PDB entry 7JI0 | electron microscopy, 2.95 A resolution | chains A and C of the 4 polymer chains in the assembly

Chain A:
Molecule: Positive transcriptional regulator MutR family
Organism: Streptococcus thermophilus (strain ATCC BAA-250 / LMG 18311)
Reference sequence: Q5M4D0 (Q5M4D0_STRT2); residue numbers follow UniProt; this construct covers 1-284
Chain sequence (284 residues; numbered 1 to 284; the number before each row is that of its first residue):
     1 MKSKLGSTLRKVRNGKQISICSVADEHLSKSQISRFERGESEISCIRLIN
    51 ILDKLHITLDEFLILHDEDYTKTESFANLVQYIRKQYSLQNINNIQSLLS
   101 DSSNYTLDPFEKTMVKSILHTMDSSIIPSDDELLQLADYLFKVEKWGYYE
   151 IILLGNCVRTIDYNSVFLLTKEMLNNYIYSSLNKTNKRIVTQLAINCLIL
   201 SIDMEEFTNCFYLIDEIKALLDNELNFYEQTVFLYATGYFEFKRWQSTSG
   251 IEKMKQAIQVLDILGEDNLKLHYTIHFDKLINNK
Disordered / not traced: 1-70, 178-182, 284

Chain C:
Molecule: SHP3
Organism: Streptococcus thermophilus CNRZ1066
Chain sequence (8 residues; row label = number of the first residue in the row):
  1001 DIIIIVGG

Interface between chain A and chain C:
Contacting residue pairs - 28 pairs, chain A then chain C:
  Val80(A) with Val1006(C); Gly1007(C)
  Arg84(A) with Ile1005(C); Gly1008(C)
  Tyr87(A) with Ile1005(C), hydrophobic
  Thr121(A) with Ile1003(C)
  Ile152(A) with Val1006(C); Gly1007(C)
  Gly155(A) with Val1006(C)
  Asn156(A) with Ile1005(C); Val1006(C), hydrogen bond (side chain-backbone)
  Arg159(A) with Asp1001(C), salt bridge; Ile1003(C)
  Ile189(A) with Val1006(C); Gly1007(C)
  Gln192(A) with Ile1004(C); Val1006(C); Gly1007(C), hydrogen bond (side chain-backbone)
  Asn196(A) with Ile1004(C), hydrogen bond (side chain-backbone); Val1006(C)
  Ile199(A) with Ile1002(C)
  Tyr228(A) with Ile1004(C)
  Val232(A) with Ile1004(C), hydrophobic
  Tyr235(A) with Ile1002(C), hydrophobic
  His272(A) with Asp1001(C); Ile1002(C)
  Tyr273(A) with Ile1002(C), hydrogen bond (side chain-backbone)
  His276(A) with Ile1002(C)
Other interface residues (no listed pair), chain A (24 interface residues in all): Gln81, Ile83, Ile118, Tyr148, Ile151, Leu193

Overview:
24 residues of chain A and 8 residues of chain C are in contact, with 4 hydrogen bonds and 1 salt bridge.
Polar pairs include Arg159(A)-Asp1001(C), Asn156(A)-Val1006(C) and Gln192(A)-Gly1007(C).
Chain A is Positive transcriptional regulator MutR family (Streptococcus thermophilus (strain ATCC BAA-250 /
LMG 18311)) and chain C is SHP3 (Streptococcus thermophilus CNRZ1066); the structure, CryoEM structure of
Streptococcus thermophilus SHP pheromone receptor Rgg3 in complex with SHP3, was determined by electron
microscopy, deposited together with 6W1A, 6W1E and 6W1F.
